Entry 3VI5 (X-ray diffraction, 2.00 A resolution); this record covers chains A and D.

# Chain A
Name: Hematopoietic prostaglandin D synthase
From: Homo sapiens
Notes: EC 5.3.99.2, 2.5.1.18
UniProt: O60760 (HPGDS_HUMAN); residues 2-199 here = UniProt positions 2-199
Chain sequence (198 residues; numbered 2 to 199; the number before each row is that of its first residue):
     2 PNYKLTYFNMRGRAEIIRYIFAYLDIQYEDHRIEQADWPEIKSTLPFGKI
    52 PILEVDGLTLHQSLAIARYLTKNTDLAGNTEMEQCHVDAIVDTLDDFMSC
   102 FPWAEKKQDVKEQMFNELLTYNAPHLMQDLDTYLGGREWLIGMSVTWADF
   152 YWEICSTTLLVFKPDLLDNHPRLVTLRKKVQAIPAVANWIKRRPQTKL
Construct notes: engineered mutation Met144 (Asn in O60760)
Residues lining bound ligands: glutathione (GSH): Tyr8, Phe9, Arg14, Trp39, Lys43, Gly49, Lys50, Ile51, Pro52, Gln63, Ser64
Curated features (UniProtKB/Swiss-Prot):
  - binding site (glutathione): Tyr8, Arg14, Trp39, Gly49 to Ile51, Gln63, Ser64
  - mutagenesis: Asp93 (D93N: Loss of activation by calcium or magnesium ions), Asp96 (D96N: Increases PGD2 synthesis. Loss of activation by calcium or magnesium ions), Asp97 (D97N: Reduces PGD2 synthesis by 99%. Loss of activation by calcium or magnesium ions)

# Chain D
Name: Hematopoietic prostaglandin D synthase
From: Homo sapiens
Notes: EC 5.3.99.2, 2.5.1.18
UniProt: O60760 (HPGDS_HUMAN); residues 602-799 here correspond to UniProt positions 2-199 (UniProt number = residue number - 600)
Chain sequence (198 residues; each row starts with the number of its first residue):
   602 PNYKLTYFNMRGRAEIIRYIFAYLDIQYEDHRIEQADWPEIKSTLPFGKI
   652 PILEVDGLTLHQSLAIARYLTKNTDLAGNTEMEQCHVDAIVDTLDDFMSC
   702 FPWAEKKQDVKEQMFNELLTYNAPHLMQDLDTYLGGREWLIGMSVTWADF
   752 YWEICSTTLLVFKPDLLDNHPRLVTLRKKVQAIPAVANWIKRRPQTKL
Construct notes: engineered mutation Met744 (Asn144 in O60760)
Bound ions: Ca2+ near Asp696 (its only coordinating residue here)
Residues lining bound ligands: M4M (1-amino-9,10-dioxo-4-[(4-sulfamoylphenyl)amino]-9,10-dihydroanthracene-2-sulfonic acid): Met611, Gly613, Arg614, Lys650, Asp696, Met699, Trp704, Tyr752, Ile755, Cys756, Thr759, Leu799
Curated features (UniProtKB/Swiss-Prot):
  - binding site (glutathione): Tyr608, Arg614, Trp639, Gly649 to Ile651, Gln663, Ser664

# Interface between chain A and chain D
Contacting residue pairs (53):
  Pro47(A) with Asp730(D)
  Phe48(A) with Ile691(D), hydrophobic; Thr694(D); Asp730(D); Leu731(D), hydrophobic; Tyr734(D), hydrophobic
  Thr60(A) with His687(D)
  Leu61(A) with Met683(D), hydrophobic; Cys686(D), hydrophobic; His687(D)
  His62(A) with Ala690(D); Thr694(D)
  Gln63(A) with Ala690(D); Asp693(D); Thr694(D), hydrogen bond; Asp697(D), hydrogen bond
  Ala66(A) with Cys686(D); Asp689(D); Ala690(D)
  Arg69(A) with Arg669(D); Asp689(D), salt bridge
  Tyr70(A) with Glu682(D); Met683(D); Cys686(D), hydrophobic
  Lys73(A) with Glu682(D); Gln685(D), hydrogen bond
  Asn74(A) with Glu682(D)
  Glu82(A) with Tyr670(D); Asn674(D), hydrogen bond
  Met83(A) with Leu661(D), hydrophobic; Tyr670(D)
  Gln85(A) with Lys673(D), hydrogen bond
  Cys86(A) with Leu661(D), hydrophobic; Ala666(D); Tyr670(D), hydrophobic
  His87(A) with Thr660(D); Leu661(D)
  Asp89(A) with Ala666(D); Arg669(D), salt bridge
  Ala90(A) with His662(D); Gln663(D); Ala666(D)
  Ile91(A) with Phe648(D), hydrophobic
  Asp93(A) with Gln663(D); Leu665(D)
  Thr94(A) with Phe648(D); His662(D); Gln663(D), hydrogen bond
  Asp97(A) with Gln663(D), hydrogen bond
  Asp130(A) with Pro647(D); Phe648(D)
  Leu131(A) with Phe648(D), hydrophobic
  Tyr134(A) with Phe648(D), hydrophobic
Also at the interface, not in a pair above, chain A (28 interface residues in all): Leu65, Ile67, Leu127
Also at the interface, not in a pair above, chain D (31 interface residues in all): Gly649, Val656, Leu659, Ile667, Leu727

# Overview
The interface between chain A and chain D involves 28 residues on one side and 31 on the other; the contacts
include 7 hydrogen bonds and 2 salt bridges. Polar contacts include Arg69(A)-Asp689(D), Asp89(A)-Arg669(D) and
Gln63(A)-Thr694(D). Bound to chain A: glutathione.
Chain A and chain D are both Hematopoietic prostaglandin D synthase (Homo sapiens); the structure, Human
hematopoietic prostaglandin D synthase inhibitor complex structures, was determined by X-ray diffraction,
deposited together with 3VI7.
